PDB entry 9FTQ | X-ray diffraction, 2.47 A resolution | chain A

== Chain A ==
Name: Alpha-mannosidase 2
Source organism: Drosophila melanogaster
Notes: EC 3.2.1.114
UniProt: Q24451 (MAN2_DROME); residues 13-1045 here correspond to UniProt positions 76-1108 (UniProt number = residue number + 63)
Chain sequence (1033 residues; numbered 13 to 1045; the number before each row is that of its first residue):
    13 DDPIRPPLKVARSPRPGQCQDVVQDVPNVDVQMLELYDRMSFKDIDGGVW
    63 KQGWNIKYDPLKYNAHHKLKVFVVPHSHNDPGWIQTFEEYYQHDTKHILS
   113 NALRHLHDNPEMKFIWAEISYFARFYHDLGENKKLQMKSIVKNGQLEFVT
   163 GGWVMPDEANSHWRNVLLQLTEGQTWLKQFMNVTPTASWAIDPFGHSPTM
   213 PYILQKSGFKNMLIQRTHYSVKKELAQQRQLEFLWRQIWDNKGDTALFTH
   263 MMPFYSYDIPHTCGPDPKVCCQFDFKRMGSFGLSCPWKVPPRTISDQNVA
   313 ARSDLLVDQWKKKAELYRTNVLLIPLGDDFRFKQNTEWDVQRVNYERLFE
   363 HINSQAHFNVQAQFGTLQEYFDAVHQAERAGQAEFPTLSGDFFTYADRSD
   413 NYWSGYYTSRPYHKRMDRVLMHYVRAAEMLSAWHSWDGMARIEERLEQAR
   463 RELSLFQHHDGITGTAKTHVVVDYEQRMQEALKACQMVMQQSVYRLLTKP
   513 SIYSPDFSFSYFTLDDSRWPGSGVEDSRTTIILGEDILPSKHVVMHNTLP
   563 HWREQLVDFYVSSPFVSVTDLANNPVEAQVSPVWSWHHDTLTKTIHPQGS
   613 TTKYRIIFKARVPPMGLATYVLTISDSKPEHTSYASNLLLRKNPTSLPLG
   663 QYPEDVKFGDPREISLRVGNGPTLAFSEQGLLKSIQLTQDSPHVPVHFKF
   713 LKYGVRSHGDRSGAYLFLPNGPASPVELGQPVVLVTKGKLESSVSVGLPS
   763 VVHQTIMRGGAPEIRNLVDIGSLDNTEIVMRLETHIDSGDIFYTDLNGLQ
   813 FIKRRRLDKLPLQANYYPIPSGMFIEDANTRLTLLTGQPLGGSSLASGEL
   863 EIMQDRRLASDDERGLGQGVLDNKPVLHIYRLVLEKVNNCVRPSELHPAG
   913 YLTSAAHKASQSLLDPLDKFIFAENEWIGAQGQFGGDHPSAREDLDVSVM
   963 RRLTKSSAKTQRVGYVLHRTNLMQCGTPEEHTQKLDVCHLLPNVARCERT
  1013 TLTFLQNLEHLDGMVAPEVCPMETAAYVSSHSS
Unresolved in the structure: 13-30, 291-292, 721-723, 741-742, 990, 1045
Disulfides: C31-C1032, C275-C282, C283-C297, C902-C987, C1000-C1009
Ion coordination: Zn2+: H90, D92, D204, H471 (together with swainsonine-configured alkyl indolizidine)
Residues lining bound ligands: swainsonine-configured alkyl indolizidine (A1IGC): H90, D92, W95, D204, F206, R228, Y269, D341, W415, H471, D472, T477, Y727, R876
UniProt features mapped onto this chain:
  - active site: D204 (Nucleophile)
  - binding site (Zn(2+)): H90, D92, D204, H471
What the authors report for this chain:
  - Zn2+ coordination: H90, D92, D204, H471
  - binding site for swainsonine-configured alkyl indolizidine: D92, D204, D472, Y727
  - catalytic residues: D341 (citing earlier work)

== In short ==
Chain A binds swainsonine-configured alkyl indolizidine. H90, D92, D204 and H471 form the Zn2+ site. Curated
annotation (UniProt) lists active-site residue D204 and 4 Zn2+-binding residues. The paper reports the
catalytic residue D341; a binding site for swainsonine-configured alkyl indolizidine at D92, D204 and D472
among others.
Chain A is Alpha-mannosidase 2 (Drosophila melanogaster); the structure, Drosophila golgi alpha-mannosidase II
(dGMII) in complex with swainsonine-configured alkyl indolizidine, was determined by X-ray diffraction (same
publication as 9FTR).
